Entry 5R0F (X-ray diffraction, 1.97 A resolution); this record covers chains A and B.

[Chain A]
Molecule: Pre-mRNA-splicing factor 8
From: Saccharomyces cerevisiae (strain ATCC 204508 / S288c)
Notes: fragment: yPrp8 RNaseH
Reference sequence: P33334 (PRP8_YEAST); residues 1836-2090 here = UniProt positions 1836-2090
Sequence (258 residues; row label = number of the first residue in the row):
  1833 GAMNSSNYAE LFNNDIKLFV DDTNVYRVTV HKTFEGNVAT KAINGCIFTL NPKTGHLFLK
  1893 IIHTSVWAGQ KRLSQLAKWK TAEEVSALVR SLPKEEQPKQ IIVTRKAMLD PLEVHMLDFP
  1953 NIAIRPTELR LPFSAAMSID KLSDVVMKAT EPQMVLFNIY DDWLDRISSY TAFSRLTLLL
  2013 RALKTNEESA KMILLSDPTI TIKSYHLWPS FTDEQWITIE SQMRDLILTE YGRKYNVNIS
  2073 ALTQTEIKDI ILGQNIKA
Unresolved in the structure: 2070-2090
Construct notes: expression tag (1833-1835)
Residues lining bound ligands: (3-methoxyphenyl)(pyrrolidin-1-yl)methanone (R9G): His1888, Leu1889, Leu1988, Phe1989, Asn1990, Tyr2037

[Chain B]
Molecule: A1 cistron-splicing factor AAR2
From: Saccharomyces cerevisiae (strain ATCC 204508 / S288c)
Notes: fragment: GAMA - Aar2(1-152) - SSSSS - Aar2(171-317); engineered mutation(s): L153_D170delinsSSSSS
Reference sequence: P32357 (AAR2_YEAST); aligned to UniProt positions 1-317 over residues 1-317
Sequence (308 residues; numbered -3 to 317; 13 numbers in that range are skipped by the numbering (no residue carries them; nothing is unmodelled there); the number before each row is that of its first residue; numbers below 1 keep their minus sign (Gly-3 is residue -3)):
    -3 GAMAMNTVPF TSAPIEVTIG IDQYSFNVKE NQPFHGIKDI PIGHVHVIHF QHADNSSMRY
    57 GYWFDCRMGN FYIQYDPKDG LYKMMEERDG AKFENIVHNF KERQMMVSYP KIDEDDTWYN
   117 LTEFVQMDKI RKIVRKDENQ FSYVDSSMTT VQENEL
   166 SSSSSDPAHS LNYTVINFKS REAIRPGHEM EDFLDKSYYL NTVMLQGIFK NSSNYFGELQ
   226 FAFLNAMFFG NYGSSLQWHA MIELICSSAT VPKHMLDKLD EILYYQIKTL PEQYSDILLN
   286 ERVWNICLYS SFQKNSLHNT EKIMENKYPE LL
Unresolved in the structure: -3 to 0, 166-169
Construct notes: expression tag (-3 to 0); conflict Ser166 (Leu153 in P32357), Ser167 (Lys154 in P32357), Ser170 (Leu157 in P32357)
Curated features (UniProtKB/Swiss-Prot):
  - region: Leu261 to Ile282 (Leucine-zipper)
  - modified residue: Ser253 (Phosphoserine), Thr274 (Phosphothreonine)

[Interface between chain A and chain B]
Residue-residue contacts (16):
  Gln1907(A) with Met195(B); Leu199(B)
  Leu1908(A) with Met195(B), hydrophobic
  Trp1911(A) with Glu194(B); Met195(B), hydrophobic; Phe198(B), hydrophobic
  Asp1942(A) with Lys184(B), salt bridge
  Glu1945(A) with Lys184(B), salt bridge
  Val1946(A) with Ile189(B), hydrophobic; Glu194(B); Phe198(B), hydrophobic
  His1947(A) with Glu194(B)
  Leu1949(A) with Lys184(B); Ser185(B); Arg186(B)
  Asp1950(A) with Arg186(B), salt bridge

[In short]
9 residues of chain A and 8 residues of chain B are in contact, with 3 salt bridges. Among the polar pairs are
Asp1942(A)-Lys184(B), Glu1945(A)-Lys184(B) and Asp1950(A)-Arg186(B). Bound to chain A:
(3-methoxyphenyl)(pyrrolidin-1-yl)methanone.
Here chain A is Pre-mRNA-splicing factor 8 and chain B is A1 cistron-splicing factor AAR2, both from
Saccharomyces cerevisiae (strain ATCC 204508 / S288c). Entry 5R0F (PanDDA analysis group deposition --
Aar2/RNaseH in complex with fragment F2X-Entry D06, DMSO-free) was determined by X-ray diffraction (same
publication as 5QY1, 5QY2, 5QY3, 5QY4, 5QY5, 5QY6 and 128 further entries).
